7KAN - chains C and D of the 6 polymer chains in the assembly; structure by electron microscopy, 3.70 A resolution.

Chain C:
Molecule: Protein transport channel Sec61 complex, gamma subunit (Sss1)
Source organism: Thermomyces lanuginosus
Sequence (70 residues; numbered 1 to 70; the number before each row is that of its first residue):
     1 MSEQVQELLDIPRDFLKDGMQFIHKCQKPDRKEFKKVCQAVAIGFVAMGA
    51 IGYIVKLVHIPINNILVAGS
Not modelled in the structure: 1-11, 69-70

Chain D:
Molecule: Protein transport protein Sec63
Source organism: Thermomyces lanuginosus
Sequence (719 residues; row label = number of the first residue in the row; numbers below 1 keep their minus sign (Gly-14 is residue -14)):
   -14 GGSGGSGGSGGSGGSMSSREYNYDENGQFFPFFVLTLTGLVTLPLTYSLL
    36 KPPKKVESTAPRIKSDFKPQHDDIIQNQKRKRLRKERRVKRAIAVVVGWA
    86 IIGYMVYLIIVTRRTAPKIWDPYEILGISRSADERAIARRYKRLSLLYHP
   136 DKVRPDPSKNETMEMLNQRFVELTKAYKALTDEEIRNNYLQYGHPDGKQS
   186 YSIGIALPKLIIEEGSGKYVLMLYASLLGILLPYIVGRWWYGSQRYTREK
   236 VLAASAGNMFREYEGTMIGGPIVNALSTGEEYKEMLSGPKAEEGLAKVEK
   286 KVLALDEKILSAKDREVLRKIDNPVRRKALALLWAYLNRIDLEDPVLNEE
   336 KYEAGSIALSLTESFTAIALAFGNLIPIIGAYRISQCIVQAISPGSSPLL
   386 QLPYFTPKVVESVEGADVKTHLSVQKYLDMPEERRRSLTVGPGLLTEDQY
   436 NSAIAVAKQLPLFAISKAFFKVAGERVVTPSSLVQLVIKGRIIPPGSTGV
   486 PDVTEKDLEDIDPDEADVNAIIGRKGATKPSGKSGDENDGDRVQPPLAHA
   536 PYLPRDHPPRWHIFLADAKQGKIAVPPFTFTTFDKPIFDEQGKPTFNMQT
   586 LRMQFQAPPQVGNFSFVLHMISDSYMGFDVKQEITLQVEDPSKAAVLQEE
   636 DDISEPDEDSIAGQMQALKTGVPPKKKKVVESDDDESDTEGDEEDTSETD
   686 TETDTDEEGSGTGENLYFQ
Not modelled in the structure: -14 to 4, 36-44, 98-184, 481-526, 571-579, 626-704

Interface between chain C and chain D:
Residue-residue contacts (12; chain C residue first):
  Tyr53(C) - Phe18(D)
  Leu57(C) - Phe18(D)  hydrophobic
  His59(C) - Tyr209(D)  hydrogen bond
  Ile60(C) - Ile190(D)  hydrophobic
  Pro61(C) - Tyr8(D)
  Ile62(C) - Tyr209(D)  hydrophobic
  Asn64(C) - Tyr8(D)  hydrogen bond
  Asn64(C) - Ile197(D)
  Ile65(C) - Ile196(D)
  Ile65(C) - Ile197(D)  hydrophobic
  Ile65(C) - Gly202(D)
  Ile65(C) - Val205(D)  hydrophobic
Also at the interface, not in a pair above, chain C (9 interface residues in all): Leu66
Also at the interface, not in a pair above, chain D (11 interface residues in all): Tyr6, Leu192, Leu206

Summary:
The interface between chain C and chain D involves 9 residues on one side and 11 on the other; the contacts
include 2 hydrogen bonds. Polar contacts include His59(C)-Tyr209(D) and Asn64(C)-Tyr8(D).
Here chain C is Protein transport channel Sec61 complex, gamma subunit (Sss1) and chain D is Protein transport
protein Sec63, both from Thermomyces lanuginosus. Entry 7KAN (Cryo-EM structure of the Sec complex from T.
lanuginosus, Sec62-lacking mutant (Delta Sec62)) was determined by electron microscopy, deposited together
with 7KAH, 7KAI, 7KAJ, 7KAK, 7KAL, 7KAM and 8 further entries.
